Entry 6IYW (X-ray diffraction, 1.60 A resolution); this record covers chain A.

[Chain A]
Name: L, D-transpeptidase 2
Organism: Mycobacterium tuberculosis (strain ATCC 25618 / H37Rv)
Notes: EC 2.3.2.-
Reference sequence: I6Y9J2 (LDT2_MYCTU); residues 140-408 here = UniProt positions 140-408
Chain sequence (272 residues; row label = number of the first residue in the row):
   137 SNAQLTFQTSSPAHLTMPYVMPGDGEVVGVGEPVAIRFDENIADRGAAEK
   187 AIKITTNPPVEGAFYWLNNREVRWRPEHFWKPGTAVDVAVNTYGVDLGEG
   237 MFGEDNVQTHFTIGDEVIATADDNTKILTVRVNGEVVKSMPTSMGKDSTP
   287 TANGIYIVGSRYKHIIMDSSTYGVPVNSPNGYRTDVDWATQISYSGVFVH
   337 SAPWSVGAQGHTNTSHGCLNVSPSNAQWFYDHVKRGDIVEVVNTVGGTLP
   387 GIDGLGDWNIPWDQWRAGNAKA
Disordered / not traced: 137-140, 407-408
Covalent attachments: IMIPENEM, open form (IM2) linked to Cys354
Sequence notes: expression tag (137-139)
Small-molecule neighbours: IMIPENEM, open form (IM2; (5R)-5-[(1S,2R)-1-formyl-2-hydroxypropyl]-3-[(2-{[(E)-iminomethyl]amino}ethyl)sulfanyl]-4,5-dihydro-1H-pyrrole-2-carbox ylic acid): Met303, Tyr308, Tyr318, Ser331, Gly332, Val333, His352, Gly353

[Summary]
IMIPENEM, open form is covalently linked to Cys354.
Chain A is L, D-transpeptidase 2 (Mycobacterium tuberculosis (strain ATCC 25618 / H37Rv)); the structure,
Crystal sturucture of L,D-transpeptidase LdtMt2 from Mycobacterium tuberculosis in complex with Imipenem
adduct, was determined by X-ray diffraction, deposited together with 6IYV.
